7WWV - chains D and O of the 11 polymer chains in the assembly; structure by electron microscopy, 3.20 A resolution.

[Chain D]
Protein: Csy3
Organism: Vibrio phage ICP1_2011_A
Reference sequence: M1Q7R8 (M1Q7R8_9CAUD); residues 1-306 here = UniProt positions 1-306
Amino-acid sequence (327 residues; each row starts with the number of its first residue; numbers below 1 keep their minus sign (Met-20 is residue -20)):
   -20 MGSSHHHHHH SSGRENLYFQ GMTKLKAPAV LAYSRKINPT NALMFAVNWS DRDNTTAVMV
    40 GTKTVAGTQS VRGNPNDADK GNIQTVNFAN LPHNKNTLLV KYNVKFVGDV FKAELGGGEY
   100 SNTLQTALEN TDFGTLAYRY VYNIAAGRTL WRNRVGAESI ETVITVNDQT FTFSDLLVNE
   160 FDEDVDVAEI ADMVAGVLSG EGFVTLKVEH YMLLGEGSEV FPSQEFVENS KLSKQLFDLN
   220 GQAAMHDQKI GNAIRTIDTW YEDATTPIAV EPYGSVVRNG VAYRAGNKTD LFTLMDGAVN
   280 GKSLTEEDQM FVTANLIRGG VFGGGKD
Unresolved in the structure: -20 to 2, 304-306
Sequence notes: initiating methionine (-20); expression tag (-19 to 0)

[Chain O]
Molecule: target strand DNA
Organism: Vibrio phage ICP1_2011_A
Sequence (60 nucleotides; numbered -10 to 49; the number before each row is that of its first residue; numbers below 1 keep their minus sign (DC-10 is residue -10)):
   -10 CGTTTACAGC AATTTAAATA GGGAAGATAA GCAAAGGGTT GACGAAAGCC CTTTGTCCCT
Unresolved in the structure: -10 to 2, 49

[Chain D / chain O interface]
Pairs across the interface (14):
  Ala8(D) - DG12(O)  sugar contact
  Val9(D) - DG12(O)  base contact
  Val9(D) - DA13(O)  sugar contact
  Val50(D) - DA5(O)  sugar contact
  Gly60(D) - DT3(O)  sugar contact
  Asn61(D) - DT3(O)  sugar contact
  Asn61(D) - DT4(O)  hydrogen bond to the base
  Ile62(D) - DT3(O)  sugar contact
  Gln63(D) - DT4(O)  base contact
  Phe205(D) - DA9(O)  base contact
  Ser212(D) - DT4(O)  base contact
  Val300(D) - DG11(O)  base contact
  Val300(D) - DG12(O)  base contact
  Gly303(D) - DG12(O)  sugar contact
Other interface residues (no listed pair), chain D (17 interface residues in all): Leu10, Ala11, Gln48, Ser49, Glu207, Gly302
Other interface residues (no listed pair), chain O (8 interface residues in all): DT8

[Overview]
Chain D and chain O form an interface of 17 and 8 residues respectively, with 1 hydrogen bond. Its one
hydrogen-bonded contact is Asn61(D)-DT4(O).
Here chain D is Csy3 and chain O is target strand DNA, both from Vibrio phage ICP1_2011_A. Entry 7WWV (DNA
bound-ICP1 Csy complex) was determined by electron microscopy, deposited together with 7WKO, 7WKP and 7WWU.
